PDB entry 3JAY | electron microscopy, 3.00 A resolution | chains C and E of the 5 polymer chains in the assembly

== Chain C ==
Name: Capsid protein VP1
Source organism: Bombyx mori cypovirus 1
UniProtKB: Q6TS43 (CAPSD_CPVBM); numbering as in UniProt (aligned over 1-1333)
Chain sequence (1333 residues; row label = number of the first residue in the row):
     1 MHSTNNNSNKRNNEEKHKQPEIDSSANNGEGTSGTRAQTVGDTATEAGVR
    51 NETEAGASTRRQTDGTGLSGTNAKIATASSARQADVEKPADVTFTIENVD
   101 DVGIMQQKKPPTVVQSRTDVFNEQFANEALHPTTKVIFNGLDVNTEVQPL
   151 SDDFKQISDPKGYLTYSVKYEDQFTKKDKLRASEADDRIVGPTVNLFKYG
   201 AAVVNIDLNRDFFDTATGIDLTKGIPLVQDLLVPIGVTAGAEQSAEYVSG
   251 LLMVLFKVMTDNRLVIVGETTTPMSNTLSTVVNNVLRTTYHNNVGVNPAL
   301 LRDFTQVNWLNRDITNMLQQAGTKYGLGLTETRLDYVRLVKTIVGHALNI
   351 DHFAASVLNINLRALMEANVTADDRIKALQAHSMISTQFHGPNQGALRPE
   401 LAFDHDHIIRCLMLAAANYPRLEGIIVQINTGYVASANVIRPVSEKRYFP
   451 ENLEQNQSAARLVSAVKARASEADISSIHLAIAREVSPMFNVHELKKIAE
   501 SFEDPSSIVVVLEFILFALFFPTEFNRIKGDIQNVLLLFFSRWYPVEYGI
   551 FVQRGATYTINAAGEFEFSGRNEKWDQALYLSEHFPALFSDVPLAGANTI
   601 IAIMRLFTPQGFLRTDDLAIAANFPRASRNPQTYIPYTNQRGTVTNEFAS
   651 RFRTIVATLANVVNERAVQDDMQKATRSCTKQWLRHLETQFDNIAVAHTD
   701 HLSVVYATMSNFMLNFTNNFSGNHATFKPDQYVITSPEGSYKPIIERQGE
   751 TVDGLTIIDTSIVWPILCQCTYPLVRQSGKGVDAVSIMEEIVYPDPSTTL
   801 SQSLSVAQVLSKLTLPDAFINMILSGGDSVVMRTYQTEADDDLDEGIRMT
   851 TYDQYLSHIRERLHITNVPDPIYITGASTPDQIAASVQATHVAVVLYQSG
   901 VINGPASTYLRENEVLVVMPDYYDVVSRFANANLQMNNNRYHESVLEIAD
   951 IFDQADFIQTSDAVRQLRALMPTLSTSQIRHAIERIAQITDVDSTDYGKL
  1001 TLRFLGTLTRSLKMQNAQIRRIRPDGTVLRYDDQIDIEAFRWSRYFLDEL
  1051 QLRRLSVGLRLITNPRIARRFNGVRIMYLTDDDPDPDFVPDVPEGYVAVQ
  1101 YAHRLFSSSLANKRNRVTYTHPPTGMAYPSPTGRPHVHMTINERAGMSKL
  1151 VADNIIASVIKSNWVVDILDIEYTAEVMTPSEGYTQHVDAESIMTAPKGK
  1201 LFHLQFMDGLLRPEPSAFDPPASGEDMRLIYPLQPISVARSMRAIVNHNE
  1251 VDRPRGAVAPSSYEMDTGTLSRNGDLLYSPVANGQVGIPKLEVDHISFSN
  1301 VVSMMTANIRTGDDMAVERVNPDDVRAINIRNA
Not modelled in the structure: 1-73, 777-785

== Chain E ==
Name: Viral structural protein 5
Source organism: Bombyx mori cypovirus 1
UniProtKB: C6K2M8 (C6K2M8_CPVBM); numbering as in UniProt (aligned over 1-448)
Chain sequence (448 residues; numbered 1 to 448; the number before each row is that of its first residue):
     1 MLQQPTGGYTTLEQFAFTIRNDGTNATPTQFLQLLSYEATENELVKKTIP
    51 TPETHLPSARNVPGNVYIEDAITQALFGISAQNVNAHGYFSRLSALALPN
   101 TSARLGLDGVIYNSETINIPFYDPAAVANFAATYAKLGNASTPRYRADMI
   151 DIYAHVGLELAGTDAERAAGVMPVKRAKFDSWEGSLISLSRDVVNWKILA
   201 FLIDLCSLEGEALRAFKTRNRDVFRMMLFIMSTAVAANVVNRKVTKRVDR
   251 VLEYIGVNSMRTAGRTATITYDLSRHEFAAKFLQLTFTRWNAASAMIRSM
   301 PDMHTPRTSITPAGENALVRHNRYMTENFKGLSPIALAQKKHEMMLHTHE
   351 IHSMDIDGSIKNMVERETVNKMNEIDAMNTAPWTEEFAEVEPTTVYERHQ
   401 IGTDPEQTQLISQDAAVIVHQASSDVDENEYGNSVSELTIDTQSDSVL
Not modelled in the structure: 293-448

== How chain C and chain E interact ==
Pairs across the interface - 34 pairs, chain C then chain E:
  Val-99(C) / Gln-82(E)  hydrogen bond (backbone-side chain)
  Asp-100(C) / Ser-80(E)
  Asp-100(C) / Gln-82(E)
  Arg-333(C) / Asp-22(E)  salt bridge
  Arg-333(C) / Glu-183(E)  salt bridge
  Arg-333(C) / Gly-184(E)
  Leu-334(C) / Glu-183(E)
  Asp-335(C) / Ile-187(E)
  Tyr-336(C) / Ile-187(E)  hydrophobic
  Tyr-336(C) / Arg-191(E)
  Val-337(C) / Ile-187(E)  hydrophobic
  Val-337(C) / Thr-266(E)
  Arg-338(C) / Ile-79(E)
  Arg-338(C) / Ser-80(E)  hydrogen bond
  Arg-338(C) / Thr-266(E)  hydrogen bond (backbone-side chain)
  Arg-363(C) / Glu-183(E)  salt bridge
  Met-366(C) / Thr-266(E)
  Glu-367(C) / Asn-241(E)
  Asn-393(C) / Thr-262(E)  hydrogen bond
  Asn-393(C) / Ala-263(E)
  Gly-395(C) / Arg-261(E)
  Gly-395(C) / Ala-263(E)
  Ala-396(C) / Ala-263(E)
  Leu-397(C) / Gly-264(E)
  Ser-1271(C) / Glu-183(E)
  Arg-1272(C) / Asp-22(E)  salt bridge
  Arg-1272(C) / Asp-180(E)  salt bridge
  Arg-1272(C) / Ser-181(E)  hydrogen bond (side chain-backbone)
  Arg-1272(C) / Trp-182(E)
  Arg-1272(C) / Glu-183(E)  hydrogen bond (backbone-backbone)
  Asn-1273(C) / Glu-183(E)
  Asn-1273(C) / Lys-246(E)
  Asn-1273(C) / Val-248(E)
  Gly-1274(C) / Glu-183(E)  hydrogen bond (backbone-side chain)
Interface residues without a listed pair, chain C (22 interface residues in all): Leu-339, Asn-369, Leu-1270
Interface residues without a listed pair, chain E (21 interface residues in all): Val-239, Arg-265

== Summary ==
22 residues of chain C face 21 of chain E across their interface, with 7 hydrogen bonds and 5 salt bridges.
Among the polar pairs are Arg-333(C)/Asp-22(E), Arg-333(C)/Glu-183(E) and Arg-363(C)/Glu-183(E).
Here chain C is Capsid protein VP1 and chain E is Viral structural protein 5, both from Bombyx mori cypovirus
1. Entry 3JAY (Atomic model of transcribing cytoplasmic polyhedrosis virus) was determined by electron
microscopy (same publication as 3JAZ, 3JB0, 3JB1, 3JB2 and 3JB3).
